PDB entry 3AXD | X-ray diffraction, 1.53 A resolution | chain A

# Chain A
Name: Beta-glucanase
Source organism: Fibrobacter succinogenes
Notes: EC 3.2.1.73
UniProt: P17989 (GUB_FIBSS); residues 2-248 here correspond to UniProt positions 25-271 (UniProt number = residue number + 23)
Chain sequence (249 residues; row label = number of the first residue in the row):
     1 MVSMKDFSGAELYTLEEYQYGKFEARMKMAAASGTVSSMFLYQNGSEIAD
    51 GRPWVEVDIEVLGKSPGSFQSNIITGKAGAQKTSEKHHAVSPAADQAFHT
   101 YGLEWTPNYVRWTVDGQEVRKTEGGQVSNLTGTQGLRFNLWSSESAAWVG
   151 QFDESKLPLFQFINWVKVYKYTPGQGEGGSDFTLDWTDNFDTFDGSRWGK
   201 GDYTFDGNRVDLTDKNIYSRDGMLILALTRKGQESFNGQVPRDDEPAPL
Not modelled in the structure: 1-3, 245-249
Differences from the reference sequence: expression tag (1, 249); engineered mutation M4 (Ala27 in P17989), Y18 (Val41 in P17989), S65 (Asn88 in P17989), Y203 (Trp226 in P17989)
Metal / ion sites: Ca2+ site 1: M4, D6; Ca2+ site 2 near N129 (its only coordinating residue here); Ca2+ site 3: F152, E154; Ca2+ site 4: N164, N189, G222; Ca2+ site 5 near D185 (its only coordinating residue here); Ca2+ site 6: K200, D202

# Overview
M4 and D6 form the Ca2+ site 1. The Ca2+ site 3 is built by F152 and E154.
Chain A is Beta-glucanase (Fibrobacter succinogenes); the structure, The truncated Fibrobacter succinogenes
1,3-1,4-beta-D-glucanase V18Y/W203Y in apo-form, was determined by X-ray diffraction.
